Entry 3BKU (X-ray diffraction, 2.10 A resolution); this record covers chains C and D of the 4 polymer chains in the assembly.

[Chain C (and D)]
Name: Nickel-responsive regulator
From: Escherichia coli
Notes: chain D of this document is another copy of the same molecule, construct and numbering; everything in this record applies to it too
UniProt: P0A6Z6 (NIKR_ECOLI); numbering as in UniProt (aligned over 48-133)
Chain sequence (86 residues; numbered 48 to 133; the number before each row is that of its first residue):
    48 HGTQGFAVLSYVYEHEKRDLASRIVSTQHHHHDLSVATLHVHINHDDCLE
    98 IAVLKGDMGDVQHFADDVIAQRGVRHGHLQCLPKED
Disordered / not traced: 48-50 (chain D: 48-49, 64-79, 132-133)
UniProt features mapped onto this chain:
  - binding site (Ni(2+)): His76, His87, His89, Cys95
What the authors report for this chain:
  - conformationally variable residues (order/disorder transition): Lys64 to His79

[Chain C / chain D interface]
Residue-residue contacts (22; chain C residue first):
  Phe53(C) - Ile90(D)  hydrophobic
  Val55(C) - Leu96(D)  hydrophobic
  Ser57(C) - Gln127(D)  hydrogen bond
  Val59(C) - Leu129(D)  hydrophobic
  Leu86(C) - Val100(D)  hydrophobic
  Val88(C) - Phe53(D)  hydrophobic
  His89(C) - Phe53(D)
  Ile90(C) - Phe53(D)  hydrophobic
  Leu96(C) - Val55(D)  hydrophobic
  Leu96(C) - Leu129(D)  hydrophobic
  Ile98(C) - Val55(D)  hydrophobic
  Ile98(C) - Val100(D)  hydrophobic
  Val100(C) - Ile98(D)  hydrophobic
  His123(C) - Gln127(D)  hydrogen bond (backbone-side chain)
  His123(C) - Leu129(D)
  Gly124(C) - Gln127(D)
  His125(C) - His125(D)  hydrogen bond
  His125(C) - Gln127(D)
  Gln127(C) - Ser57(D)  hydrogen bond
  Gln127(C) - His123(D)  hydrogen bond (side chain-backbone)
  Gln127(C) - His125(D)
  Asp133(C) - His123(D)  hydrogen bond (backbone-side chain)
Also at the interface, not in a pair above, chain C (18 interface residues in all): Val83, Leu129
Also at the interface, not in a pair above, chain D (18 interface residues in all): Val59, Val83, Leu86, Val88, His89, Asp94, Gly124

[Summary]
The chain C/chain D interface involves 18 residues from each chain; the contacts include 6 hydrogen bonds.
Among the polar pairs are Ser57(C)-Gln127(D), His123(C)-Gln127(D) and His125(C)-His125(D). UniProt lists 4
Ni2+-binding residues on chain C. From the paper: conformational variability at Lys64(C).
Chain C and chain D are both Nickel-responsive regulator (Escherichia coli); the structure, Apo C-terminal
Domain of NikR, was determined by X-ray diffraction, deposited together with 3BKF and 3BKT.
